Entry 5TLD (X-ray diffraction, 2.38 A resolution); this record covers chains A and B of the 4 polymer chains in the assembly.

[Chain A (and B)]
Protein: Estrogen receptor
Organism: Homo sapiens
Notes: fragment: ligand-binding domain; chain B of this document is another copy of the same molecule, construct and numbering; everything in this record applies to it too
UniProtKB: P03372 (ESR1_HUMAN), isoform P03372-3; residues 298-554 here correspond to UniProt positions 125-381 (UniProt number = residue number - 173)
Sequence (257 residues; numbered 298 to 554; the number before each row is that of its first residue):
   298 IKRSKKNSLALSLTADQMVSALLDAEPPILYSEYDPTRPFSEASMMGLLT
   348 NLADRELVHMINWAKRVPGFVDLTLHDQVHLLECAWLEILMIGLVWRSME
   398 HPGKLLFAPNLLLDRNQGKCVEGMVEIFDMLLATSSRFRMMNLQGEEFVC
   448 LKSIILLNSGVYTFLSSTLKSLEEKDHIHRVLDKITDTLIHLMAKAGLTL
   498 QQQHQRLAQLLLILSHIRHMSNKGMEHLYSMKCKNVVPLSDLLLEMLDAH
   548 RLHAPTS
Unresolved in the structure: 298-304, 332-334, 461-471, 549-554 (chain B: 298-304, 337, 461-467, 532, 549-554)
Construct notes: engineered mutation S537 (Tyr364 in P03372)
Residues lining bound ligands: 6WV ((8R,9S,13S,14S,17S)-13-methyl-17-phenylazanyl-6,7,8,9,11,12,14,15,16,17-decahydrocyclopenta[a]phenanthren-3-ol): M343, L346, L349, A350, E353, L384, L387, M388, L391, R394, F404, V418, E419, G420, M421, I424, L428, G521, H524, L525, M528

[Chain A / chain B interface]
Residue-residue contacts (46):
  R434(A) - H476(B)  hydrogen bond
  I451(A) - L509(B)  hydrophobic
  N455(A) - L509(B)
  Y459(A) - A430(B)
  Y459(A) - L509(B)  hydrogen bond (side chain-backbone)
  Y459(A) - I510(B)  hydrophobic
  Y459(A) - H513(B)
  T460(A) - H513(B)
  H476(A) - R434(B)  hydrogen bond
  D480(A) - Q502(B)
  D480(A) - Q506(B)  hydrogen bond
  T483(A) - H501(B)
  T483(A) - A505(B)
  D484(A) - Q498(B)
  D484(A) - Q502(B)  hydrogen bond
  I487(A) - H501(B)
  L497(A) - L497(B)  hydrophobic
  Q498(A) - D484(B)
  H501(A) - T483(B)
  H501(A) - I487(B)
  H501(A) - H501(B)  hydrogen bond
  H501(A) - L504(B)
  Q502(A) - D480(B)
  Q502(A) - D484(B)  hydrogen bond
  L504(A) - H501(B)
  A505(A) - T483(B)
  A505(A) - L508(B)  hydrophobic
  Q506(A) - D480(B)  hydrogen bond
  L508(A) - A505(B)  hydrophobic
  L509(A) - I451(B)  hydrophobic
  L509(A) - N455(B)
  L509(A) - Y459(B)
  I510(A) - Y459(B)
  L511(A) - S512(B)
  S512(A) - L511(B)
  S512(A) - R515(B)  hydrogen bond
  H513(A) - Y459(B)
  R515(A) - S512(B)  hydrogen bond
  R515(A) - H513(B)
  R515(A) - H516(B)
  H516(A) - R515(B)
  H516(A) - N519(B)  hydrogen bond
  N519(A) - H516(B)  hydrogen bond
  N519(A) - N519(B)  hydrogen bond
  K520(A) - H547(B)  hydrogen bond (side chain-backbone)
  E523(A) - E523(B)
Other interface residues (no listed pair), chain A (33 interface residues in all): E385, A430, L479, Q500, H547
Other interface residues (no listed pair), chain B (32 interface residues in all): M427, T460, L479, K520

[In short]
Chain A and chain B form an interface of 33 and 32 residues respectively, with 14 hydrogen bonds. Among the
polar pairs are R434(A)-H476(B), Y459(A)-L509(B) and D480(A)-Q506(B). Ligands of chain A: compound 6WV.
Chain A and chain B are both Estrogen receptor (Homo sapiens); the structure, Crystal Structure of the
ER-alpha Ligand-binding Domain (Y537S) in Complex with the phenylamino-substituted estrogen,
(8R,9S,13S,14S,17S)-13-methyl-17-(phenylamino)-7,8,9,11,12,13,14,15,16,17-decahydro-6H-cyclopenta[a]phenanthren-3-ol,
was determined by X-ray diffraction together with 5KR9, 5KRA, 5KRC, 5KRF, 5KRH, 5KRI and 43 further entries
from the same study.
